Entry 3IZ4 (electron microscopy, 13.60 A resolution (very low resolution: no residue pairs are listed; an interface is given only as per-side residue counts)); this record covers chains A and B.

# Chain A
Molecule: Modified E. coli transfer-messenger RNA
Organism: Escherichia coli
Sequence (377 nucleotides; each row starts with the number of its first residue):
     1 GGGGCUGAUUCUGGAUUCGACGGGAUUUGCGAAACCCAAGGUGCAUGCCG
    51 AGGGGCGGUUGGCCUCGUAAAAAGCCGCAAAAAAUAGUCGCAAACGACGA
   101 AAACUACCAUCAUCAUCAUCACAUGAGGAUCACCCAUGUAACGAUGAUGA
   151 UGCCUCUCUCCCUAGCCUCCGCUCUUAGGACGGGGAUCAAGAGAGGUCAA
   201 ACCCAAAAGAGAUCGCGUGGAAGCCCUGCCUGGGGUUGAAGCGUUAAAAC
   251 UUAAUCAGGCUAGUUUGUUAGUGGCGUGUCCGUCCGCAGCUGGCAAGCGA
   301 AUGUAAAGACUGACUAAGCAUGUAGUACCGAGGACGUAGGAAUUUCGGAC
   351 GCGGGUUCAACUCCCGCCAGCUCCACC

# Chain B
Molecule: SsrA-binding protein
Organism: Escherichia coli
UniProt: Q8RR57 (SSRP_THET8); residue numbers follow UniProt; this construct covers 2-123
Sequence (122 residues; numbered 2 to 123; the number before each row is that of its first residue):
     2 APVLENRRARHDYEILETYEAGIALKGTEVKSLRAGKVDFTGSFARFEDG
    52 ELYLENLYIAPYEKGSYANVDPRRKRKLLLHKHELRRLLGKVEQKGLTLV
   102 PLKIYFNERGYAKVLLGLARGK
Disordered / not traced: 64-67

# How chain A and chain B interact
At this resolution (14 A) residue pairs are not listed: 24 residues of chain A and 36 of chain B lie at the interface.
From the paper, about this interface:
  - interface residues, chain A: A86(A)
  - interface residues, chain B: Glu18(B) (proposed by the authors, not directly observed)

# In short
The interface between chain A and chain B involves 24 residues on one side and 36 on the other. From the
paper: interface residues A86(A) and Glu18(B).
Here chain A is Modified E. coli transfer-messenger RNA and chain B is SsrA-binding protein, both from
Escherichia coli. Entry 3IZ4 (Modified E. coli tmRNA in the resume state with the tRNA-like domain in the
ribosomal P ...) was determined by electron microscopy.
